PDB entry 1CLY | X-ray diffraction, 2.50 A resolution | chains L and H

# Chain L
Protein: IGG fab (human IGG1, kappa)
Organism: Homo sapiens
Notes: fragment: chimeric fragment (br96); antibody fragment or engineered binder
Chain sequence (219 residues; numbered 1 to 214 plus 5 insertion-coded residues; the number before each row is that of its first residue; a row labelled like 27A-27E holds insertion residues (27A, then the next letters in order)):
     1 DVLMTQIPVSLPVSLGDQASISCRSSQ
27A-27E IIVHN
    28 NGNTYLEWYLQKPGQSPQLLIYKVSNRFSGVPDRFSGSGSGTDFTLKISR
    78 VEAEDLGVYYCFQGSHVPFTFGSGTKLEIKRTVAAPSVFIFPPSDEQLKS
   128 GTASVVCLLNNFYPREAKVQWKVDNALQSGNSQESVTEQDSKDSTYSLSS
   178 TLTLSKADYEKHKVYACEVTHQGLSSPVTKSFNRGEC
Unresolved in the structure: 1-2
Disulfide bonds: Cys23-Cys88, Cys134-Cys194
Ligand contacts: alpha-L-fucopyranose / beta-D-galactopyranose / N-acetylglucosamine / methyl nonanoate (ester): His27D, Asn27E, Tyr32, Phe96

# Chain H
Protein: IGG fab (human IGG1, kappa)
Organism: Homo sapiens
Notes: fragment: chimeric fragment (br96); antibody fragment or engineered binder
Chain sequence (219 residues; each row starts with the number of its first residue; note: 14 numbers in that range are skipped by the numbering (no residue carries them; nothing is unmodelled there); a row labelled like 82A-82C holds insertion residues (82A, then the next letters in order)):
     1 EVNLVESGGGLVQPGGSLKVSCVTSGFTFSDYYMYWVRQTPEKRLEWVAY
    51 IS
   52A Q
    53 GGDITDYPDTVKGRFTISRDNAKNSLYLQM
82A-82C SRL
    83 KSEDTAMYYCARGLDDGA
100A-100B WF
   101 AYWGQGTLVTVSVASTKGPSVFPLAPSSKS
   133 TSGGTAALGCLVKDYFPQPVTV
   156 SW
   162 NSGALTSG
   171 VHTFPAVLQS
   182 SGLYSLSSVVTVPSSSLGT
   203 Q
   205 TYICNVNHKPSNTKVDKRV
   226 EP
Disulfide bonds: Cys22-Cys92, Cys142-Cys208
Ligand contacts: alpha-L-fucopyranose / beta-D-galactopyranose / N-acetylglucosamine / methyl nonanoate (ester): Asp31, Tyr32, Tyr33, Tyr35, Tyr50, Gln52A, Gly95, Leu96, Asp97, Gly99, Ala100, Trp100A

# Interface between chain L and chain H
Pairs across the interface (68; chain L residue first):
  Tyr32(L) with Gly99(H); Trp100A(H), hydrophobic
  Glu34(L) with Gly99(H); Ala100(H); Trp100A(H), hydrogen bond (side chain-backbone)
  Tyr36(L) with Phe100B(H), hydrogen bond (side chain-backbone); Trp103(H)
  Gln38(L) with Gln39(H), hydrogen bond; Lys43(H)
  Ser43(L) with Tyr91(H); Gly104(H), hydrogen bond (side chain-backbone)
  Pro44(L) with Leu45(H), hydrophobic; Trp103(H)
  Leu46(L) with Phe100B(H)
  Tyr49(L) with Asp98(H), hydrogen bond; Gly99(H); Ala100(H), hydrophobic
  Lys50(L) with Asp98(H), hydrogen bond (side chain-backbone); Gly99(H)
  Phe55(L) with Leu96(H), hydrophobic; Ala101(H), hydrophobic
  Tyr87(L) with Gln39(H); Lys43(H), hydrogen bond (side chain-backbone)
  Phe89(L) with Trp100A(H), hydrophobic; Phe100B(H), hydrophobic
  Gly91(L) with Trp100A(H)
  Val94(L) with Asp58(H)
  Phe96(L) with Trp47(H); Tyr50(H), hydrophobic; Trp100A(H)
  Phe98(L) with Leu45(H); Phe100B(H), hydrophobic
  Ser100(L) with Arg44(H)
  Phe116(L) with Ser130(H); Ser134(H); Ala139(H), hydrophobic
  Ile117(L) with Lys129(H)
  Phe118(L) with Leu124(H), hydrophobic; Ala139(H); Leu140(H), hydrophobic
  Glu123(L) with Phe122(H); Pro123(H); Lys221(H)
  Gln124(L) with Phe122(H)
  Ser131(L) with Lys145(H), hydrogen bond
  Val133(L) with Leu124(H), hydrophobic
  Leu135(L) with Ala139(H), hydrophobic; Phe174(H), hydrophobic; Val190(H), hydrophobic
  Asn137(L) with His172(H)
  Asn138(L) with His172(H), hydrogen bond
  Gln160(L) with Val177(H); Leu178(H); Gln179(H)
  Glu161(L) with Val177(H)
  Ser162(L) with Phe174(H); Pro175(H), hydrogen bond (side chain-backbone)
  Val163(L) with Pro175(H)
  Thr164(L) with Phe174(H)
  Asp167(L) with His172(H)
  Lys169(L) with Ser168(H), hydrogen bond
  Ser174(L) with His172(H), hydrogen bond; Phe174(H)
  Leu175(L) with Phe174(H)
  Ser176(L) with Phe174(H)
  Ser208(L) with Lys129(H)
  Phe209(L) with Lys129(H)
  Asn210(L) with Lys129(H)
Also at the interface, not in a pair above, chain L (47 interface residues in all): Gln42, Pro95, Pro119, Ser121, Ser127, Thr129, Thr180
Also at the interface, not in a pair above, chain H (43 interface residues in all): Val37, Glu46, Tyr102, Gln105, Ala125, Leu143, Ser188, Thr192

# Overview
Chain L and chain H form an interface of 47 and 43 residues respectively; the contacts include 12 hydrogen
bonds. Among the polar pairs are Glu34(L)-Trp100A(H), Tyr36(L)-Phe100B(H) and Gln38(L)-Gln39(H).
Chain L is IGG fab (human IGG1, kappa) and chain H is IGG fab (human IGG1, kappa), both from Homo sapiens; the
structure, IGG fab (human IGG1, kappa) chimeric fragment (CBR96) complexed with lewis Y nonoate methyl ester,
was determined by X-ray diffraction (same publication as 1CLZ).
